PDB entry 6XE9 | electron microscopy, 4.30 A resolution (low resolution: residue-level contacts below are approximate; hydrogen-bond / salt-bridge calls are withheld) | chains A and C of the 6 polymer chains in the assembly

# Chain A
Name: Myosin II heavy chain (smooth muscle)
From: Meleagris gallopavo
Notes: EC 5.6.1.8
Sequence (1979 residues; numbered 1 to 1979; the number before each row is that of its first residue):
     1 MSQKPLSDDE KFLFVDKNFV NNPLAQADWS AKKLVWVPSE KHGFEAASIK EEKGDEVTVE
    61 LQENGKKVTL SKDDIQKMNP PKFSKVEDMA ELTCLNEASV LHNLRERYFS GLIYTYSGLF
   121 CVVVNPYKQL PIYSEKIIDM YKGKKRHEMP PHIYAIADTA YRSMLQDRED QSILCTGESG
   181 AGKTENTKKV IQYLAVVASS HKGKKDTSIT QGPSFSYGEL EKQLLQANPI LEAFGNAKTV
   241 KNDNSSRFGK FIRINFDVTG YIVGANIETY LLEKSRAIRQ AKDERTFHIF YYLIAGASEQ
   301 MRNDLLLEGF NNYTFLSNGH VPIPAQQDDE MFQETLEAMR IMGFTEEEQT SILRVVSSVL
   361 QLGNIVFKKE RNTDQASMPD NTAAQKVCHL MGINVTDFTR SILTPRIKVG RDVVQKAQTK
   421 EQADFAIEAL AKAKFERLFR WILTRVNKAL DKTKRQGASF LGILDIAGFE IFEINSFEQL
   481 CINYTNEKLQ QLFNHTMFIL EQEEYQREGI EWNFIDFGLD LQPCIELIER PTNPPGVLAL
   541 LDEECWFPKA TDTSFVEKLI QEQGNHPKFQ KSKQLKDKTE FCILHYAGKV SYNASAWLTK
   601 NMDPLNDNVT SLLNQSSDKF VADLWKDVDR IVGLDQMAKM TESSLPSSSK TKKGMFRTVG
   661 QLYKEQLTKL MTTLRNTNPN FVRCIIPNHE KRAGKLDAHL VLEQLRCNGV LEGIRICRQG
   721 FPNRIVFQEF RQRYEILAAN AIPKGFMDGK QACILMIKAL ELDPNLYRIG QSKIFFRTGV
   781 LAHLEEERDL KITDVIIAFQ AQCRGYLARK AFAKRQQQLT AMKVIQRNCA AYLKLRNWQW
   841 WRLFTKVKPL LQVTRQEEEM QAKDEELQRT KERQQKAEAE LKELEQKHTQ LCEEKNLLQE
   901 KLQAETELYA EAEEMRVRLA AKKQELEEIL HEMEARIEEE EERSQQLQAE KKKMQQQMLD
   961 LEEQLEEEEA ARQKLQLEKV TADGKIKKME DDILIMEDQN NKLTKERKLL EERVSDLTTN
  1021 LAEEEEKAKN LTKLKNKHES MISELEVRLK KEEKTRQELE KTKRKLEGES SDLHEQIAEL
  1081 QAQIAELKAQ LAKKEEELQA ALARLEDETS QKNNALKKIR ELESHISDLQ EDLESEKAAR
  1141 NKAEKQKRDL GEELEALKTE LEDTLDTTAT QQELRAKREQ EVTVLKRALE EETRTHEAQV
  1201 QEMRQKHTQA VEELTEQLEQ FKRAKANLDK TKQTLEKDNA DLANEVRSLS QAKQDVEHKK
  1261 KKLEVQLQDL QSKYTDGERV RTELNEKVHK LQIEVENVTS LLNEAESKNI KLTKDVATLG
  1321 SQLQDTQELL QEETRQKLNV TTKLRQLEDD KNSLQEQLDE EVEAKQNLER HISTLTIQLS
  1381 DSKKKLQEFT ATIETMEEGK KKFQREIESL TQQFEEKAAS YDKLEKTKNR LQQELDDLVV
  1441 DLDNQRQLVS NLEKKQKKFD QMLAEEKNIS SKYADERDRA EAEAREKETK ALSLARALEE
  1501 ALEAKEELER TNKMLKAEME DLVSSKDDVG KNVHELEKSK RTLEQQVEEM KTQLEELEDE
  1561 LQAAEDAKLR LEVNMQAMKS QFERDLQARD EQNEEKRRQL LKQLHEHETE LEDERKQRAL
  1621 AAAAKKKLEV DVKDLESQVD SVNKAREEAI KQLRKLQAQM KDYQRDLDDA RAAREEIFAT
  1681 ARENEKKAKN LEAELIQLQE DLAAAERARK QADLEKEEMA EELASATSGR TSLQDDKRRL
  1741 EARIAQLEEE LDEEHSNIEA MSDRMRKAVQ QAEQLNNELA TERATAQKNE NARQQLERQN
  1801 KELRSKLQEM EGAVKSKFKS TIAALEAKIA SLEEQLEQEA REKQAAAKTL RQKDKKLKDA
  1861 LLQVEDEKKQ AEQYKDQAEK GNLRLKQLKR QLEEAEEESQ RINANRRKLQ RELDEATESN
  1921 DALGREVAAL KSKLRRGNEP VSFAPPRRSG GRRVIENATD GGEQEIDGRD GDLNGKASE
Not modelled in the structure: 1-23, 205-210, 635-655, 955-1396, 1676-1979
Reported in the primary citation:
  - conformationally variable residues (domain motion): L790

# Chain C
Name: Myosin light chain 9
From: Meleagris gallopavo
UniProtKB: G3URE9 (G3URE9_MELGA); residues 0-171 here correspond to UniProt positions 1-172 (UniProt number = residue number + 1)
Sequence (172 residues; row label = number of the first residue in the row; numbering starts at 0):
     0 MSSKRAKAKT TKKRPQRATS NVFAMFDQSQ IQEFKEAFNM IDQNRDGFID KEDLHDMLAS
    60 MGKNPTDEYL EGMMSEAPGP INFTMFLTMF GEKLNGTDPE DVIRNAFACF DEEASGFIHE
   120 DHLRELLTTM GDRFTDEEVD EMYREAPIDK KGNFNYVEFT RILKHGAKDK DD
Not modelled in the structure: 0-24, 168-171
Reported in the primary citation:
  - post-translational modification sites: S19 (citing earlier work)

# How chain A and chain C interact
Contacting residue pairs (43; chain A residue first):
  Q817(A) with C108(C)
  Q818(A) with C108(C); F109(C)
  A821(A) with A105(C)
  M822(A) with M129(C); G130(C)
  K823(A) with D131(C)
  V824(A) with D97(C)
  I825(A) with A105(C); F106(C)
  Q826(A) with M129(C); D131(C); F133(C)
  R827(A) with G95(C); T96(C); D97(C)
  N828(A) with T96(C); D97(C); I102(C); K163(C)
  A831(A) with T96(C)
  Y832(A) with L162(C)
  L833(A) with M141(C)
  K834(A) with K92(C)
  L835(A) with K92(C)
  R836(A) with E140(C); R143(C); E144(C)
  W838(A) with F89(C); K92(C)
  Q839(A) with M72(C)
  W840(A) with M72(C); E75(C); F89(C)
  F844(A) with F89(C)
  T845(A) with H164(C)
  K848(A) with E32(C); F33(C); A36(C); H164(C)
  P849(A) with H164(C)
  L851(A) with E35(C)
  V853(A) with E35(C)
Interface residues without a listed pair, chain A (31 interface residues in all): L819, W841, L843, K846, V847, T854
Interface residues without a listed pair, chain C (34 interface residues in all): Q31, M39, M60, M88, L93, E136, E137
The authors on this interface:
  - interface residues, chain A: L850(A)
  - interface residues, chain C: E99(C)

# Overview
31 residues of chain A and 34 residues of chain C are in contact. The paper reports interface residues L850(A)
and E99(C); a modification site at S19(C).
Here chain A is Myosin II heavy chain (smooth muscle) and chain C is Myosin light chain 9, both from Meleagris
gallopavo. Entry 6XE9 (10S myosin II (smooth muscle)) was determined by electron microscopy.
